Entry 8OMU (electron microscopy, 3.43 A resolution); this record covers chains A and B.

== Chain A ==
Molecule: Solute carrier family 22 member 6
Source organism: Rattus norvegicus
UniProtKB: O35956 (S22A6_RAT); residue numbers follow UniProt; this construct covers 1-541
Chain sequence (547 residues; row label = number of the first residue in the row):
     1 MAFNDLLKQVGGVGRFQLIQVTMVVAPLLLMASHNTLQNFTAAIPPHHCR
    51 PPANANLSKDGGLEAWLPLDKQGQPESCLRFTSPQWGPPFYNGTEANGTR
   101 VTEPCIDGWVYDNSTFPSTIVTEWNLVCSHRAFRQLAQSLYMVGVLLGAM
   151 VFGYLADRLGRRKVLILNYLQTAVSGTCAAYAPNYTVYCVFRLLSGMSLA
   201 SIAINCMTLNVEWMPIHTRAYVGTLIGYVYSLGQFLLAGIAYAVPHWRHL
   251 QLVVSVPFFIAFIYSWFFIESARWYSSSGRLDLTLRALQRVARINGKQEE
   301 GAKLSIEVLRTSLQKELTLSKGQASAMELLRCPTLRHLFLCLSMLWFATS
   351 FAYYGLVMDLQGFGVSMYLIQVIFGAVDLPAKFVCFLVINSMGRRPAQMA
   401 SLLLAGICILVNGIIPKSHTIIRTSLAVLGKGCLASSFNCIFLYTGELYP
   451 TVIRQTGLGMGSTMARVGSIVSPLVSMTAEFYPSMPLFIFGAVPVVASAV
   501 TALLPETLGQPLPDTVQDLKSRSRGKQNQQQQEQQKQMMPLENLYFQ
Unresolved in the structure: 84-101, 315-324, 526-547
Construct notes: expression tag (542-547)
Cystine bridges: Cys49-Cys105, Cys78-Cys128
Swiss-Prot annotation at these positions:
  - glycosylation (N-linked (GlcNAc...) asparagine): Asn39, Asn56, Asn92, Asn113
Reported in the primary citation:
  - allosteric site: Ser462, Thr463
  - mutagenesis - S350A: unchanged binding to alpha-KG
  - mutagenesis - Y354A: abolished expression

== Chain B ==
Molecule: Synthetic nanobody (Sybody)
Source organism: synthetic construct
Notes: antibody fragment or engineered binder
Chain sequence (146 residues; numbered -5 to 140; the number before each row is that of its first residue; numbers below 1 keep their minus sign (Met-5 is residue -5)):
    -5 MAGSSSQVQLVESGGGLVQAGGSLRLSCAASGFPVKTEWMEWYRQAPGKE
    45 REWVAAIWSYGSGTRYADSVKGRFTISRDNAKNTVYLQMNSLKPEDTAVY
    95 YCLVRVGSWYHGQGTQVTVSAGRAGEQKLISEEDLNSAVDHHHHHH
Unresolved in the structure: -5 to 0, 116-140
Cystine bridges: Cys22-Cys96

== Chain A / chain B interface ==
Pairs across the interface - 21 pairs, chain A then chain B:
  Asp60(A) - Glu44(B)
  Gly61(A) - Glu44(B)
  Glu64(A) - Arg45(B)
  Glu64(A) - Glu46(B)
  Glu64(A) - Trp47(B)  hydrogen bond (side chain-backbone)
  Ala65(A) - Arg45(B)
  Leu69(A) - Trp47(B)  hydrophobic
  Asp70(A) - Arg59(B)  hydrogen bond (backbone-side chain)
  Lys71(A) - Trp33(B)
  Lys71(A) - Gly57(B)
  Lys71(A) - Thr58(B)
  Lys71(A) - Arg59(B)
  Gly73(A) - Arg59(B)
  Leu79(A) - Val100(B)
  Leu79(A) - Gly101(B)
  Phe81(A) - Tyr37(B)
  Phe81(A) - Arg45(B)
  Thr102(A) - Val100(B)
  Thr102(A) - Gly101(B)
  Thr102(A) - Ser102(B)
  Thr102(A) - Trp103(B)  hydrogen bond (backbone-side chain)
Other interface residues (no listed pair), chain A (13 interface residues in all): Gln72, Thr82
Other interface residues (no listed pair), chain B (15 interface residues in all): Glu35, Trp52

== Summary ==
Chain A and chain B form an interface of 13 and 15 residues respectively, with 3 hydrogen bonds. Polar pairs
include Glu64(A)-Trp47(B), Asp70(A)-Arg59(B) and Thr102(A)-Trp103(B). From the paper: Y354A of chain A
abolishes expression; an allosteric site at Ser462(A) and Thr463(A).
Here chain A is Solute carrier family 22 member 6 (Rattus norvegicus) and chain B is Synthetic nanobody
(Sybody) (synthetic construct). Entry 8OMU (Cryo-EM structure of rat SLC22A6 bound to alpha-ketoglutaric acid
in a low occupancy state) was determined by electron microscopy (same publication as 8BVR, 8BVS, 8BVT and
8BW7).
